Entry 1I1O (X-ray diffraction, 2.00 A resolution); this record covers chain A.

Chain A:
Name: Flavodoxin
From: Desulfovibrio vulgaris
Notes: fragment: main chain
Reference sequence: P00323 (FLAV_DESVH); residues 2-148 here = UniProt positions 2-148
Amino-acid sequence (147 residues; numbered 2 to 148; the number before each row is that of its first residue):
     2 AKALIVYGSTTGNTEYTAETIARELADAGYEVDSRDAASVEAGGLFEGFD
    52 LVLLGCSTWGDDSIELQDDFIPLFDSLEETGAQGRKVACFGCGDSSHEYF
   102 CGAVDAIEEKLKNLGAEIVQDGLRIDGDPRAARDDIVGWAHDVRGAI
Differences from the reference sequence: conflict Ala2 (Pro in P00323); engineered mutation His98 (Tyr in P00323)
Small-molecule neighbours: FMN (flavin mononucleotide): Gly9, Ser10, Thr11, Thr12, Gly13, Asn14, Thr15, Ser58, Thr59, Trp60, Gly61, Asp62, Cys93, Gly94, Asp95, His98, Tyr100, Phe101, Cys102

Summary:
Bound to chain A: flavin mononucleotide.
Chain A is Flavodoxin (Desulfovibrio vulgaris); the structure, Room temperature crystal structure flavodoxin
D. vulgaris mutant Y98H at 2.0 ang. resolution, was determined by X-ray diffraction (same publication as
1F4P).
